6Y6F - chain A; structure by X-ray diffraction, 1.98 A resolution.

[Chain A]
Name: Serine/threonine-protein kinase 17B
Source organism: Homo sapiens
Notes: EC 2.7.11.1
UniProt: O94768 (ST17B_HUMAN); numbering as in UniProt (aligned over 25-329)
Amino-acid sequence (327 residues; each row starts with the number of its first residue):
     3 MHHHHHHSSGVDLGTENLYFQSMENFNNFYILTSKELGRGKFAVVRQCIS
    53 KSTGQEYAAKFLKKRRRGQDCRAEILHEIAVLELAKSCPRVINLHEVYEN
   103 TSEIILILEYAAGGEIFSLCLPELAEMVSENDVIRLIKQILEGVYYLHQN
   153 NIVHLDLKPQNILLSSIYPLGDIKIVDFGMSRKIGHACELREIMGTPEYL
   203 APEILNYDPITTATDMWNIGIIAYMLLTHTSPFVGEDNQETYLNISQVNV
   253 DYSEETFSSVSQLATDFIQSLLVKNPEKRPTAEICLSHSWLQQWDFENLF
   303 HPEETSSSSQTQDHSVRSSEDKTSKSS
Unresolved in the structure: 3-16, 187-195, 310-329
Differences from the reference sequence: initiating methionine (3); expression tag (4-24)
Ligand contacts: PKIS43 (OD2; 2-[6-(4-methylsulfanylphenyl)thieno[3,2-d]pyrimidin-4-yl]sulfanylethanoic acid): K37, E38, L39, R41, V47, A60, K62, I94, L110, E111, Y112, A113, A114, G116, L165, V178, D179
What the authors report for this chain:
  - binding site for PKIS43: R41, K62, A113
  - catalytic residues: K62 (proposed by the authors, not directly observed)
  - conformationally variable residues (side-chain flip): R41
  - contacts within the chain: R41-E117 (salt bridge)
  - specificity-determining residues: E125, L126 (proposed by the authors, not directly observed)

[Summary]
Chain A binds PKIS43. From the paper: the catalytic residue K62; a binding site for PKIS43 at R41, K62 and
A113.
Chain A is Serine/threonine-protein kinase 17B (Homo sapiens); the structure, Crystal structure of STK17B
(DRAK2) in complex with PKIS43, was determined by X-ray diffraction, deposited together with 7AKG, 6ZJF, 6Y6H
and 3LM5.
